PDB entry 5BTG | X-ray diffraction, 2.50 A resolution | chains D and G of the 8 polymer chains in the assembly

== Chain D ==
Protein: DNA gyrase subunit B
From: Mycobacterium tuberculosis (strain ATCC 25618 / H37Rv)
Notes: EC 5.99.1.3; fragment: GyrB 426-675 with N-terminal SNA tag
UniProt: P9WG45 (GYRB_MYCTU); numbering as in UniProt (aligned over 426-675)
Amino-acid sequence (253 residues; numbered 423 to 675; the number before each row is that of its first residue):
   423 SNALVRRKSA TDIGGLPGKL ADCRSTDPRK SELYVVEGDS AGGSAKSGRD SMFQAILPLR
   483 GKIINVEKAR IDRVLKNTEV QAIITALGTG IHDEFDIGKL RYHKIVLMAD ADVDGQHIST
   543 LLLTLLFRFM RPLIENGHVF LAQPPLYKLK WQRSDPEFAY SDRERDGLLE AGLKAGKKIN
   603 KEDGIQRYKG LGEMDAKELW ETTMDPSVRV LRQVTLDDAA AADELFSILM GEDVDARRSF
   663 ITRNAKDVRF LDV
Not modelled in the structure: 423, 432-436
Sequence notes: expression tag (423-425)
UniProt features mapped onto this chain:
  - binding site (Mg(2+)): Glu459, Asp532, Asp534
  - site (Interaction with DNA): Lys484, Asn487
  - mutagenesis: Asp472 (D472H: No supercoiling activity), Arg482 (R482K: Increased susceptibility to fluoroquinolones, half supercoiling activity, no fluoroquinolone-induced DNA cleavage (makes sequence more like E.coli)), Asn499 (N499D: 17-fold increased resistance to fluoroquinolones, slightly increased DNA cleavage in absence of drugs), Asp577 (D577A: 37% supercoiling, 54% decatenation, 126% DNA cleavage in presence of norfloxacin; D577R: <2% supercoiling, 4% decatenation), Glu620 to Asp627 (<3% supercoiling, 18% decatenation, 75% DNA cleavage in presence of norfloxacin), Glu620 (E620A: 15% supercoiling, 19% decatenation, 143% DNA cleavage in presence of norfloxacin; E620R: 10% supercoiling, 7% decatenation), Glu623 (E623A: 18% supercoiling, 11% decatenation, 131% DNA cleavage in presence of norfloxacin; E623R: <2% supercoiling, 2% decatenation), Asp627 (D627A: 13% supercoiling, 10% decatenation, 42% DNA cleavage in presence of norfloxacin; D627R: <2% supercoiling, 3% decatenation)
Bound ions: Mg2+: Asp532, Asp534
Small-molecule neighbours: Levofloxacin (LFX; (3S)-9-fluoro-3-methyl-10-(4-methylpiperazin-1-yl)-7-oxo-2,3-dihydro-7H-[1,4]oxazino[2,3,4-ij]quinoline-6-carboxylic acid): Arg482, Gly483, Thr500, Glu501
From the paper describing this entry:
  - binding site for Levofloxacin: Thr500, Glu501

== Chain G ==
Molecule: DNA substrate 24-mer TTACGTGCATAGTCATTCATGACC
From: synthetic construct
Sequence (24 nucleotides; each row starts with the number of its first residue):
     1 TTACGTGCAT AGTCATTCAT GACC
Not modelled in the structure: 1-2, 24

== How chain D and chain G interact ==
Pairs across the interface (19; chain D residue first):
  Lys484(D) with DT16(G), sugar contact; DT17(G), sugar contact
  Ile485(D) with DT16(G), phosphate contact; DT17(G), sugar contact
  Ile486(D) with DT16(G), phosphate contact; DT17(G), phosphate contact
  Asn487(D) with DT17(G), hydrogen bond to the phosphate; DC18(G), hydrogen bond to the phosphate
  Lys490(D) with DC18(G), salt bridge to the phosphate; DA19(G), salt bridge to the phosphate
  Arg495(D) with DT16(G), salt bridge to the phosphate
  Asn499(D) with DA15(G), phosphate contact; DT16(G), hydrogen bond to the phosphate
  His539(D) with DT17(G), hydrogen bond to the phosphate; DC18(G), salt bridge to the phosphate
  Val656(D) with DA19(G), sugar contact; DT20(G), phosphate contact
  Arg659(D) with DA19(G), salt bridge to the phosphate
  Arg660(D) with DT20(G), salt bridge to the phosphate
Interface residues without a listed pair, chain D (13 interface residues in all): Gly483, Leu543

== Summary ==
Chain D and chain G form an interface of 13 and 6 residues respectively, with 4 hydrogen bonds and 6 salt
bridges. Polar contacts include Asn487(D)-DT17(G), Asn487(D)-DC18(G) and Asn499(D)-DT16(G). Bound to chain D:
Levofloxacin. The paper reports a binding site for Levofloxacin at Thr500(D) and Glu501(D).
Here chain D is DNA gyrase subunit B (Mycobacterium tuberculosis (strain ATCC 25618 / H37Rv)) and chain G is
DNA substrate 24-mer TTACGTGCATAGTCATTCATGACC (synthetic construct). Entry 5BTG (Crystal structure of a
topoisomerase II complex) was determined by X-ray diffraction (same publication as 5BS8, 5BTA, 5BTC, 5BTD,
5BTF, 5BTI, 5BTL and 5BTN).
